PDB entry 8IPG | X-ray diffraction, 1.64 A resolution | chains C and F of the 6 polymer chains in the assembly

Chain C:
Protein: Env polyprotein (Fragment)
UniProtKB: W8QBL2 (W8QBL2_9HIV1); residues 27-70 here correspond to UniProt positions 11-54 (UniProt number = residue number - 16)
Sequence (44 residues; row label = number of the first residue in the row):
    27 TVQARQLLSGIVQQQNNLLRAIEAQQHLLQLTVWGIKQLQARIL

Chain F:
Protein: HP101
Sequence (33 residues; numbered 122 to 154; the number before each row is that of its first residue):
   122 XEIEELEKKIEELLKKAEEQQKKNEEELKKLEK
Not modelled in the structure: 154
Modified residues: ACE (acetyl group) at position 122

Interface between chain C and chain F:
Pairs across the interface (24):
  Thr27(C) - Leu152(F)
  Arg31(C) - Leu149(F)  hydrogen bond (side chain-backbone)
  Arg31(C) - Lys150(F)
  Arg31(C) - Leu152(F)
  Arg31(C) - Glu153(F)
  Leu34(C) - Leu152(F)  hydrophobic
  Ser35(C) - Leu149(F)
  Val38(C) - Gln142(F)  hydrogen bond (backbone-side chain)
  Val38(C) - Glu146(F)
  Val38(C) - Leu149(F)  hydrophobic
  Gln41(C) - Gln142(F)
  Gln41(C) - Asn145(F)
  Asn42(C) - Gln142(F)
  Leu45(C) - Leu135(F)  hydrophobic
  Leu45(C) - Ala138(F)  hydrophobic
  Leu45(C) - Glu139(F)
  Ile48(C) - Leu135(F)  hydrophobic
  Glu49(C) - Leu135(F)
  Glu49(C) - Glu139(F)
  Gln52(C) - Ile131(F)
  Gln52(C) - Glu132(F)  hydrogen bond
  Gln56(C) - Glu128(F)
  Val59(C) - Ile124(F)  hydrophobic
  Lys63(C) - Glu125(F)  salt bridge
Interface residues without a listed pair, chain F (16 interface residues in all): Glu148

In short:
14 residues of chain C face 16 of chain F across their interface, with 3 hydrogen bonds and 1 salt bridge.
Among the polar pairs are Lys63(C)-Glu125(F), Arg31(C)-Leu149(F) and Val38(C)-Gln142(F).
Here chain C is Env polyprotein (Fragment) and chain F is HP101. Entry 8IPG (Structure of HP101/N44) was
determined by X-ray diffraction.
